Entry 6ET3 (X-ray diffraction, 2.25 A resolution); this record covers chains A and B.

== Chain A ==
Name: PqsC
Source organism: Pseudomonas aeruginosa PAO1
UniProt: Q9I4X1 (Q9I4X1_PSEAE); numbering as in UniProt (aligned over 1-348)
Sequence (351 residues; each row starts with the number of its first residue; numbers below 1 keep their minus sign (Gly-2 is residue -2)):
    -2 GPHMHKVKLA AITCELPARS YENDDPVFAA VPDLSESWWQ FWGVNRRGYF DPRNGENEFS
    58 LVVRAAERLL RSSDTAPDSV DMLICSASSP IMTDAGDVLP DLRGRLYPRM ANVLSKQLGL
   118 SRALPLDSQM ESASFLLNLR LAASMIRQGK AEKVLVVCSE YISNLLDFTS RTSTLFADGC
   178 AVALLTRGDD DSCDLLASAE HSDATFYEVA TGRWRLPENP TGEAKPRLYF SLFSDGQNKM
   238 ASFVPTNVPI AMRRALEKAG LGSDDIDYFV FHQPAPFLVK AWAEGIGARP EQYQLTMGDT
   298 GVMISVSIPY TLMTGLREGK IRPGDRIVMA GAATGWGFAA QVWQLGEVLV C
Disordered / not traced: -2 to 0, 201-237, 331-332
Construct notes: expression tag (-2 to 0); engineered mutation Ser129 (Cys in Q9I4X1)
UniProt features mapped onto this chain:
  - active site: His269
  - mutagenesis: His269 (H269A: Alters binding properties for both 2-ABA and 2-AA. Almost loss of activity), Val299 (V299N: Has significant activity toward the desamino substrate analog benzoylacetate)
Reported in the primary citation:
  - catalytic residues: His269 (citing earlier work)

== Chain B ==
Name: PqsB
Source organism: Pseudomonas aeruginosa PAO1
UniProt: Q9I4X2 (Q9I4X2_PSEAE); residue numbers follow UniProt; this construct covers 1-283
Sequence (283 residues; row label = number of the first residue in the row):
     1 MLIQAVGVNL PPSYVCLEGP LGGERPRAQG DEMLMQRLLP AVREALDEAA VKPEEIDLIV
    61 GLALSPDHLI ENRDIMAPKI GHPLQKVLGA NRAHVFDLTD SSLARALYVV DTLASDQGYR
   121 NVLVVRGESS QGLEVDSESG FALADGALAL LCRPTGKAAF RRGALGGDPA QEWLPLSIPL
   181 NTDIRQVGDV KGHLNLPAQP GLPEAVRAGF TRLAGDFPQL NWVREEWFGQ GRPDGRCLGP
   241 FELASQLRAA QRDRLDELLL ISFDPFGMVV EGVTLELAGE AHA
Disordered / not traced: 74-77, 280-283

== Interface between chain A and chain B ==
Pairs across the interface - 63 pairs, chain A then chain B:
  Ile88(A) - Leu180(B)  hydrophobic
  Leu99(A) - Ser177(B)
  Leu99(A) - Pro179(B)  hydrophobic
  Gly101(A) - Pro179(B)
  Gly101(A) - Leu180(B)  hydrogen bond (backbone-backbone)
  Arg102(A) - Ile178(B)
  Arg102(A) - Pro179(B)
  Arg102(A) - Leu180(B)
  Leu103(A) - Pro66(B)  hydrophobic
  Leu103(A) - Ile178(B)  hydrogen bond (backbone-backbone)
  Leu103(A) - Leu180(B)  hydrophobic
  Leu103(A) - Lys191(B)
  Tyr104(A) - Ala63(B)  hydrogen bond (side chain-backbone)
  Tyr104(A) - Leu64(B)
  Tyr104(A) - Lys79(B)
  Tyr104(A) - Asp100(B)
  Tyr104(A) - Ser177(B)
  Tyr104(A) - Ile178(B)  hydrogen bond (backbone-backbone)
  Tyr104(A) - Phe266(B)  hydrophobic
  Pro105(A) - Asp100(B)
  Pro105(A) - Phe266(B)  hydrophobic
  Arg106(A) - Thr99(B)
  Arg106(A) - Asp100(B)  hydrogen bond (backbone-side chain)
  Asn109(A) - Arg162(B)
  Asn109(A) - Phe266(B)
  Asn109(A) - Gly267(B)
  Leu121(A) - Phe160(B)  hydrophobic
  Leu121(A) - Arg162(B)
  Pro122(A) - Arg105(B)  hydrogen bond (backbone-side chain)
  Pro122(A) - Arg162(B)
  Leu123(A) - Val109(B)  hydrophobic
  Asp124(A) - Leu98(B)
  Asp124(A) - Thr99(B)  hydrogen bond (backbone-side chain)
  Asp124(A) - Asp100(B)
  Ser125(A) - Asp97(B)
  Gln126(A) - Lys79(B)
  Gln126(A) - Phe96(B)
  Gln126(A) - Asp97(B)  hydrogen bond (backbone-backbone)
  Met127(A) - Val95(B)
  Leu134(A) - Phe96(B)  hydrophobic
  Arg137(A) - Leu113(B)
  Arg137(A) - Asp116(B)  salt bridge
  Arg137(A) - Gln117(B)
  Leu138(A) - Val109(B)  hydrophobic
  Leu138(A) - Leu113(B)  hydrophobic
  Ser141(A) - Thr112(B)
  Ser141(A) - Leu113(B)
  Ser141(A) - Asp116(B)
  Met142(A) - Tyr108(B)  hydrophobic
  Met142(A) - Thr112(B)
  Arg144(A) - Asp116(B)  salt bridge
  Gln145(A) - Thr112(B)  hydrogen bond (side chain-backbone)
  Gln145(A) - Ser115(B)  hydrogen bond
  Gln145(A) - Asp116(B)
  Gln145(A) - Gly156(B)
  Lys147(A) - Tyr108(B)
  Lys147(A) - Thr112(B)  hydrogen bond
  Lys147(A) - Gly156(B)  hydrogen bond (side chain-backbone)
  Glu197(A) - His94(B)  salt bridge
  Ser199(A) - Asn91(B)
  Ser199(A) - Ala93(B)
  Trp333(A) - His82(B)
  Trp333(A) - Gln85(B)
Also at the interface, not in a pair above, chain A (31 interface residues in all): Met79, Leu96, Ser195, His198
Also at the interface, not in a pair above, chain B (41 interface residues in all): Ser101, Asp111, Leu133, Pro175, Leu176, Gly192, Asp264, Glu271

== Summary ==
The interface between chain A and chain B involves 31 residues on one side and 41 on the other; the contacts
include 12 hydrogen bonds and 3 salt bridges. Polar contacts include Arg137(A)-Asp116(B), Arg144(A)-Asp116(B)
and Glu197(A)-His94(B). Curated annotation (UniProt) lists active-site residue His269(A) and 2 mutagenesis
sites on chain A. From the paper: the catalytic residue His269(A).
Here chain A is PqsC and chain B is PqsB, both from Pseudomonas aeruginosa PAO1. Entry 6ET3 (Crystal structure
of PqsBC (C129S) mutant from Pseudomonas aeruginosa (crystal form 4)) was determined by X-ray diffraction
together with 6ESZ, 6ET0, 6ET1 and 6ETO from the same study.
